PDB entry 7BV1 | electron microscopy, 2.80 A resolution | chains C and D of the 4 polymer chains in the assembly

# Chain C
Protein: Non-structural protein 7
Source organism: Severe acute respiratory syndrome coronavirus 2
Reference sequence: P0DTD1 (R1AB_SARS2); residues 1-83 here correspond to UniProt positions 3860-3942 (UniProt number = residue number + 3859)
Sequence (92 residues; numbered 0 to 91; the number before each row is that of its first residue; numbering starts at 0):
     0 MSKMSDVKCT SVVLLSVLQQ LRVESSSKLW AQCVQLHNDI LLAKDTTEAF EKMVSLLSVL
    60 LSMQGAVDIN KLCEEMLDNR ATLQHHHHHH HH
Not modelled in the structure: 0-1, 65-91
Sequence notes: initiating methionine (0); expression tag (84-91)

# Chain D
Protein: Non-structural protein 8
Source organism: Severe acute respiratory syndrome coronavirus 2
Reference sequence: P0DTD1 (R1AB_SARS2); residues 1-198 here correspond to UniProt positions 3943-4140 (UniProt number = residue number + 3942)
Sequence (207 residues; each row starts with the number of its first residue; numbering starts at 0):
     0 MAIASEFSSL PSYAAFATAQ EAYEQAVANG DSEVVLKKLK KSLNVAKSEF DRDAAMQRKL
    60 EKMADQAMTQ MYKQARSEDK RAKVTSAMQT MLFTMLRKLD NDALNNIINN ARDGCVPLNI
   120 IPLTTAAKLM VVIPDYNTYK NTCDGTTFTY ASALWEIQQV VDADSKIVQL SEISMDNSPN
   180 LAWPLIVTAL RANSAVKLQH HHHHHHH
Not modelled in the structure: 0-84, 170-175, 190-206
Sequence notes: initiating methionine (0); expression tag (199-206)

# How chain C and chain D interact
Pairs across the interface (30; chain C residue first):
  Lys2(C) - Lys97(D)
  Lys2(C) - Leu98(D)  hydrogen bond (side chain-backbone)
  Val6(C) - Leu98(D)  hydrophobic
  Thr9(C) - Leu91(D)
  Thr9(C) - Met94(D)
  Thr9(C) - Leu98(D)
  Val12(C) - Leu91(D)  hydrophobic
  Leu13(C) - Leu91(D)  hydrophobic
  Val16(C) - Gln88(D)
  Val16(C) - Leu91(D)  hydrophobic
  Phe49(C) - Leu98(D)  hydrophobic
  Phe49(C) - Asn100(D)
  Met52(C) - Leu95(D)  hydrophobic
  Met52(C) - Leu103(D)  hydrophobic
  Val53(C) - Ala102(D)  hydrophobic
  Val53(C) - Leu103(D)  hydrophobic
  Val53(C) - Ile106(D)  hydrophobic
  Ser54(C) - Ile120(D)  hydrogen bond (side chain-backbone)
  Leu56(C) - Leu95(D)  hydrophobic
  Leu56(C) - Leu103(D)  hydrophobic
  Ser57(C) - Asn118(D)  hydrogen bond (side chain-backbone)
  Ser57(C) - Ile119(D)
  Ser57(C) - Ile120(D)
  Val58(C) - Ile119(D)  hydrophobic
  Leu59(C) - Leu91(D)  hydrophobic
  Leu60(C) - Ile106(D)  hydrophobic
  Leu60(C) - Ala110(D)  hydrophobic
  Ser61(C) - Pro116(D)
  Ser61(C) - Leu117(D)  hydrogen bond (side chain-backbone)
  Ser61(C) - Asn118(D)
Interface residues without a listed pair, chain C (20 interface residues in all): Asp5, Cys8, Gln19, Gln63
Interface residues without a listed pair, chain D (22 interface residues in all): Met87, Met90, Asp99, Ile107, Val115, Ala150

# Overview
20 residues of chain C and 22 residues of chain D are in contact; the contacts include 4 hydrogen bonds. Among
the polar pairs are Lys2(C)-Leu98(D), Ser54(C)-Ile120(D) and Ser57(C)-Asn118(D).
Chain C is Non-structural protein 7 and chain D is Non-structural protein 8, both from Severe acute
respiratory syndrome coronavirus 2; the structure, Cryo-EM structure of the apo nsp12-nsp7-nsp8 complex, was
determined by electron microscopy.
